Entry 3FC3 (X-ray diffraction, 1.75 A resolution); this record covers chains A and D of the 4 polymer chains in the assembly.

[Chain A]
Molecule: Restriction endonuclease Hpy99I
From: Helicobacter pylori
Reference sequence: Q9ZL26 (Q9ZL26_HELPJ); residues 1-190 here = UniProt positions 1-190
Chain sequence (200 residues; row label = number of the first residue in the row; numbers below 1 keep their minus sign (Met-9 is residue -9)):
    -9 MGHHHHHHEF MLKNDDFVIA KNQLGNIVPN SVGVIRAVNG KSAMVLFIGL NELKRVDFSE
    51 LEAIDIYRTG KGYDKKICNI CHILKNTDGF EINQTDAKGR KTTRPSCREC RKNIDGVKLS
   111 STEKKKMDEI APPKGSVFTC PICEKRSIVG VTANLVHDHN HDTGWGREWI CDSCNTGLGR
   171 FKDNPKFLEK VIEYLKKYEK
Unresolved in the structure: -9 to 0, 190
Construct notes: expression tag (-9 to 0)
Residues lining bound ligands:
  - Zn2+ (ZN), molecule 1: Cys68, Cys71, Cys97, Cys100
  - Zn2+ (ZN), molecule 2: Cys130, Cys133, Cys161, Cys164
What the authors report for this chain:
  - Na+ coordination: Asp148, Asn165
  - catalytic residues: Asp148, His149, Asn165
  - mutagenesis - D148A, H149A, N165A: abolished catalytic activity
  - binding site for the 11-nt DNA strand: Asn83, Gln84, Arg94, Asp162, Arg170
  - specificity-determining residues: Arg170

[Chain D]
Molecule: 11-nt DNA strand
Sequence (11 nucleotides; row label = number of the first residue in the row; numbers below 1 keep their minus sign (DT-4 is residue -4)):
    -4 TACGTCGAGT C
Unresolved in the structure: 5-6

[Chain A / chain D interface]
Contacting residue pairs - 47 pairs, chain A then chain D:
  Lys61(A) - DG-1(D)  salt bridge to the phosphate
  Glu81(A) - DT-4(D)  base contact
  Ile82(A) - DT-4(D)  base contact
  Asn83(A) - DA-3(D)  base contact
  Asn83(A) - DC-2(D)  hydrogen bond to the base
  Asn83(A) - DT0(D)  base contact
  Asn83(A) - DC1(D)  hydrogen bond to the base
  Asn83(A) - DG2(D)  hydrogen bond to the base
  Asn83(A) - DA3(D)  base contact
  Gln84(A) - DC-2(D)  base contact
  Gln84(A) - DG-1(D)  hydrogen bond to the base
  Gln84(A) - DT0(D)  base contact
  Asp86(A) - DC-2(D)  phosphate contact
  Asp86(A) - DG-1(D)  phosphate contact
  Ala87(A) - DA-3(D)  phosphate contact
  Ala87(A) - DC-2(D)  hydrogen bond to the phosphate
  Lys88(A) - DA-3(D)  phosphate contact
  Lys88(A) - DC-2(D)  salt bridge to the phosphate
  Lys91(A) - DA-3(D)  salt bridge to the phosphate
  Arg94(A) - DA-3(D)  base contact
  Arg94(A) - DC1(D)  base contact
  Arg94(A) - DG2(D)  hydrogen bond to the base
  Arg94(A) - DA3(D)  base contact
  Pro95(A) - DT0(D)  phosphate contact
  Pro95(A) - DC1(D)  phosphate contact
  Arg101(A) - DG2(D)  salt bridge to the phosphate
  Ile104(A) - DG2(D)  phosphate contact
  Asn144(A) - DG-1(D)  sugar contact
  Val146(A) - DA3(D)  phosphate contact
  Val146(A) - DG4(D)  phosphate contact
  His147(A) - DA3(D)  phosphate contact
  His147(A) - DG4(D)  salt bridge to the phosphate
  Asp148(A) - DA3(D)  phosphate contact
  His149(A) - DA3(D)  salt bridge to the phosphate
  Asp162(A) - DG-1(D)  base contact
  Asp162(A) - DG2(D)  hydrogen bond to the base
  Ser163(A) - DT0(D)  phosphate contact
  Asn165(A) - DG2(D)  hydrogen bond to the phosphate
  Asn165(A) - DA3(D)  hydrogen bond to the phosphate
  Thr166(A) - DG-1(D)  base contact
  Thr166(A) - DC1(D)  base contact
  Thr166(A) - DG2(D)  base contact
  Gly169(A) - DC1(D)  phosphate contact
  Gly169(A) - DG2(D)  sugar contact
  Arg170(A) - DG-1(D)  base contact
  Arg170(A) - DT0(D)  hydrogen bond to the base
  Arg170(A) - DC1(D)  hydrogen bond to the base
Interface residues without a listed pair, chain A (28 interface residues in all): Thr85, Thr92, Thr93, Thr142

[In short]
Chain A and chain D form an interface of 28 and 9 residues respectively, with 11 hydrogen bonds and 6 salt
bridges. Polar pairs include Asn83(A)-DC-2(D), Asn83(A)-DC1(D) and Asn83(A)-DG2(D). Bound to chain A: Zn2+.
The paper reports catalytic residues Asp148(A), His149(A) and Asn165(A); D148A, H149A and N165A of chain A
abolish catalytic activity.
Here chain A is Restriction endonuclease Hpy99I (Helicobacter pylori) and chain D is an 11-nt DNA strand.
Entry 3FC3 (Crystal structure of the beta-beta-alpha-Me type II restriction endonuclease Hpy99I) was
determined by X-ray diffraction, deposited together with 3GOX.
